7E26 - chains D and E of the 5 polymer chains in the assembly; structure by electron microscopy, 2.29 A resolution.

== Chain D (and E) ==
Molecule: Formate-nitrite transporter
From: Plasmodium falciparum 3D7
Notes: chain E of this document is another copy of the same molecule, construct and numbering; everything in this record applies to it too
UniProt: O77389 (O77389_PLAF7); residues 1-309 here = UniProt positions 1-309
Chain sequence (309 residues; row label = number of the first residue in the row):
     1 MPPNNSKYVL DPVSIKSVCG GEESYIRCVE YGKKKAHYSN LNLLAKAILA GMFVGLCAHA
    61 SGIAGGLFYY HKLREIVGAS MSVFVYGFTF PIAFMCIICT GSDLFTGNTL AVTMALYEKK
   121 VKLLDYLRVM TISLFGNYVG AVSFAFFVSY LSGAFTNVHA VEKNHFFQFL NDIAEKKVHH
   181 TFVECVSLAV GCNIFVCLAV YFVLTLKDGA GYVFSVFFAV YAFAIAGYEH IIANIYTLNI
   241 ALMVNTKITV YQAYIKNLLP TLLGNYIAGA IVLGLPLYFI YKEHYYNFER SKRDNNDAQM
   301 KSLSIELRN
Disordered / not traced: 1-6, 294-309
UniProt features mapped onto this chain:
  - natural variant: G21 (G21E: Appers in parasites grown in the presence of BH267.meta inhibitor), G107 (G107S: Appers in parasites grown in the presence of BH267.meta or MMV007839 inhibitors), V196 (V196L: Appers in parasites grown in the presence of BH267.meta inhibitor)
  - mutagenesis: G21 (G21E: Does not affect growth rates of yeast cells when transporter expressed in the strain lacking endogenous monocarboxylate transporters), K35 (K35A: Increases lactate transport), F90 (F90A: Moderately decreases lactate transport), F94 (F94A: Increases lactate transport), T106 (T106A: Decreases binding affinity for MMV007839 inhibitor), G107 (G107S: Does not affect growth rates of yeast cells when transporter expressed in the strain lacking endogenous monocarboxylate transporters. Abolishes binding with MMV007839 inhibitor), K177 (K177A: Increases lactate transport), V196 (V196L: Results in delayed growth of yeast cells when transporter expressed in the strain lacking endogenous monocarboxylate transporters), H230 (H230A: Abolishes lactate transport. Abolishes binding with MMV007839 inhibitor; H230N: Abolishes lactate transport)

== Chain D / chain E interface ==
Pairs across the interface - 84 pairs, chain D then chain E:
  S14(D) - V9(E)
  S14(D) - P12(E)
  S14(D) - V13(E)  hydrogen bond (backbone-backbone)
  I15(D) - P12(E)
  I15(D) - V13(E)
  I15(D) - I15(E)  hydrophobic
  K16(D) - D11(E)  salt bridge
  K16(D) - P12(E)
  K16(D) - V13(E)  hydrogen bond (backbone-backbone)
  K16(D) - S14(E)
  K16(D) - I15(E)  hydrogen bond (backbone-backbone)
  S17(D) - I15(E)
  L41(D) - F279(E)  hydrophobic
  N42(D) - I280(E)
  A45(D) - I280(E)  hydrophobic
  K46(D) - I280(E)
  K46(D) - Y281(E)
  M52(D) - I194(E)  hydrophobic
  M52(D) - L273(E)  hydrophobic
  F53(D) - L198(E)  hydrophobic
  L56(D) - G191(E)
  L56(D) - I194(E)  hydrophobic
  L56(D) - F195(E)  hydrophobic
  L56(D) - Y228(E)
  C57(D) - F195(E)  hydrophobic
  H59(D) - Y228(E)  hydrogen bond
  A60(D) - A222(E)
  A60(D) - A226(E)  hydrophobic
  I63(D) - I225(E)
  I63(D) - A226(E)
  A64(D) - I225(E)  hydrophobic
  L67(D) - A79(E)
  L67(D) - S80(E)
  L67(D) - V83(E)  hydrophobic
  F68(D) - S80(E)
  F68(D) - M81(E)
  Y70(D) - E75(E)
  Y70(D) - I76(E)
  Y70(D) - V77(E)
  Y70(D) - G78(E)
  K72(D) - E75(E)
  K72(D) - I76(E)
  L73(D) - I76(E)  hydrogen bond (backbone-backbone)
  L73(D) - V77(E)  hydrophobic
  I76(D) - I76(E)  hydrophobic
  F88(D) - F84(E)  hydrophobic
  F88(D) - F218(E)  hydrophobic
  F88(D) - Y221(E)
  T89(D) - Y221(E)  hydrogen bond
  I92(D) - F195(E)  hydrophobic
  I92(D) - F218(E)  hydrophobic
  I92(D) - A219(E)
  M95(D) - F202(E)
  C96(D) - L198(E)  hydrophobic
  C96(D) - F202(E)
  C99(D) - Y201(E)
  C99(D) - F202(E)  hydrophobic
  T100(D) - L198(E)
  T100(D) - Y201(E)
  T100(D) - Y281(E)  hydrogen bond (backbone-side chain)
  G101(D) - Y281(E)
  F144(D) - Y228(E)
  F147(D) - S187(E)  hydrogen bond (backbone-side chain)
  V148(D) - S187(E)
  L151(D) - E184(E)
  L151(D) - S187(E)
  S152(D) - E184(E)
  S152(D) - L188(E)
  K207(D) - K16(E)
  K207(D) - S17(E)  hydrogen bond (backbone-backbone)
  K207(D) - V18(E)
  D208(D) - S17(E)
  G209(D) - S17(E)
  G209(D) - D208(E)  hydrogen bond (backbone-side chain)
  G209(D) - G211(E)
  A210(D) - A210(E)  hydrophobic
  Y212(D) - V18(E)
  Y212(D) - L206(E)  hydrophobic
  V213(D) - F214(E)  hydrophobic
  V213(D) - S215(E)
  V213(D) - F218(E)  hydrophobic
  F214(D) - F214(E)  hydrophobic
  F214(D) - F218(E)  hydrophobic
  F217(D) - F218(E)  hydrophobic
Interface residues without a listed pair, chain D (47 interface residues in all): R27, L49, V85, G153
Interface residues without a listed pair, chain E (53 interface residues in all): G21, S24, V183, V190, T205, V272, P276, L277, E283

== Summary ==
47 residues of chain D and 53 residues of chain E are in contact; the contacts include 10 hydrogen bonds and 1
salt bridge. Among the polar pairs are K16(D)-D11(E), H59(D)-Y228(E) and T89(D)-Y221(E). Curated annotation
(UniProt) lists 9 mutagenesis sites on chain D.
Chain D and chain E are both Formate-nitrite transporter (Plasmodium falciparum 3D7); the structure, Structure
of PfFNT in apo state, was determined by electron microscopy, deposited together with 7E27.
